PDB entry 5WNU | X-ray diffraction, 3.40 A resolution | chains A and I of the 23 polymer chains in the assembly

[Chain A]
Molecule: 16S Ribosomal RNA rRNA
From: Thermus thermophilus (strain HB8 / ATCC 27634 / DSM 579)
Sequence (1522 nucleotides; row label = number of the first residue in the row; note: 42 numbers in that range are skipped by the numbering (no residue carries them; nothing is unmodelled there); a row labelled like 190A-190L holds insertion residues (190A, then the next letters in order); numbering starts at 0):
     0 UUUGUUGGAGAGUUUGAUCCUGGCUCAGGGUGAACGCUGGCGGCGUGCCU
    50 AAGACAUGCAAGUCGUGCGGG
    73 CCGCGGGGUUUU
    88 ACUCCG
    95 UGGUC
   101 AGCGGCGGACGGGUGAGUAACGCGUGGGU
  129A G
   130 ACCUACCCGGAAGAGGGGGACAACCCGGGGAAACUCGGGCUAAUCCCCCA
   180 UGUGGACCCGC
190A-190L CCCUUGGGGUGU
   191 GUCCAAAGGGCUUU
   216 GCCCGCUUCCGGAUGGGCCCGCGUCCCAUCAGCUAGUUGGUGGGGUAAUG
   266 GCCCACCAAGGCGACGACGGGUAGCCGGUCUGAGAGGAUGGCCGGCCACA
   316 GGGGCACUGAGACACGGGCCCCACUCCUACGGGAGGCAGCAGUUAGGAAU
   366 CUUCCGCAAUGGGCGCAAGCCUGACGGAGCGACGCCGCUUGGAGGAAGAA
   416 GCCCUUCGGGGUGUAAACUCCUGAA
   442 CCCGGGACGAAACCCCCGACGA
   474 GGGGACUGACGGUACCGGG
   494 GUAAUAGCGCCGGCCAACUCCGUGCCAGCAGCCGCGGUAAUACGGAGGGC
   544 GCGAGCGUUACCCGGAUUCACUGGGCGUAAAGGGCGUGUAGGCGGCCUGG
   594 GGCGUCCCAUGUGAAAGACCACGGCUCAACCGUGGGGGAGCGUGGGAUAC
   644 GCUCAGGCUAGACGGUGGGAGAGGGUGGUGGAAUUCCCGGAGUAGCGGUG
   694 AAAUGCGCAGAUACCGGGAGGAACGCCGAUGGCGAAGGCAGCCACCUGGU
   744 CCACCCGUGACGCUGAGGCGCGAAAGCGUGGGGAGCAAACCGGAUUAGAU
   794 ACCCGGGUAGUCCACGCCCUAAACGAUGCGCGCUAGGUCUCUGGGUCU
   848 CCUGGGGGCCGAAGCUAACGCGUUAAGCGCGCCGCCUGGGGAGUACGGCC
   898 GCAAGGCUGAAACUCAAAGGAAUUGACGGGGGCCCGCACAAGCGGUGGAG
   948 CAUGUGGUUUAAUUCGAAGXAACGCGAAGAACCUUACCAGGCCUUGACAU
   998 GCUAGG
 1003A G
  1004 AACCCGGGUGAAAGCCUGGGGUGCCCC
1030A-1030D GCGA
  1031 GGGGAGCCCUAGCACAGGUGCUGCAUGGCCGUCGUCAGCUCGUGCCGUGA
  1081 GGUGUUGGGUUAAGUCCCGCAACGAGCGCAACCCCCGCCGUUAGUUGCCA
  1131 GCGGUUCGGCCGGGCACUCUAACGGGACUGCCCGCGAAA
  1171 GCGGGAGGAAGGAGGGGACGACGUCUGGUCAGCAUGGCCCUUACGGCCUG
  1221 GGCGACACACGUGCUACAAUGCCCACUACAAAGCGAUGCCACCCGGCAAC
  1271 GGGGAGCUAAUCGCAAAAAGGUGGGCCCAGUUCGGAUUGGGGUCUGCAAC
  1321 CCGACCCCAUGAAGCCGGAAUCGCUAGUAAUCGCGGAUCAG
 1361A C
  1362 CAUGCCGCGGUGAAUACGUUCCCGGGCCUUGUACACACXGCCXGUXACGC
  1412 CAUGGGAGCGGGCUCUACCCGAAGUCGCCGGG
  1446 AGCCUACGGG
  1459 CAGGCGCCGAGGGUAGGGCCCGUGACUGGGGCGAAGUCGUAACAAGGUAG
  1509 CUGUACCGGAAGGUGCGGCUGGAUCCACUCCUUUCU
Unresolved in the structure: 0-4, 1534-1538
Modified positions: PSU (pseudouridine-5'-monophosphate) at position 516, 7MG (7N-methyl-8-hydroguanosine-5'-monophosphate) at position 527, M2G (N2-dimethylguanosine-5'-monophosphate) at position 966, 5MC (5-methylcytidine-5'-monophosphate) at position 967, 2MG (2N-methylguanosine-5'-monophosphate) at position 1207, 5MC (5-methylcytidine-5'-monophosphate) at position 1400, 4OC (4n,o2'-methylcytidine-5'-monophosphate) at position 1402, 5MC (5-methylcytidine-5'-monophosphate) at position 1404, 5MC (5-methylcytidine-5'-monophosphate) at position 1407, UR3 (3-methyluridine-5'-monophoshate) at position 1498, MA6 (6N-dimethyladenosine-5'-monophoshate) at position 1518, MA6 (6N-dimethyladenosine-5'-monophoshate) at position 1519, PSU (pseudouridine-5'-monophosphate) at position 1540, PSU (pseudouridine-5'-monophosphate) at position 1541
Construct notes: conflict C1534 (A132811 in 55771382), A1535 (C132812 in 55771382)
Ion coordination: Mg2+ site 1: U5, G6 (shared with 1 residue of chain D); K+ site 1 near U14 (its only coordinating residue here); Mg2+ site 2 near G15 (its only coordinating residue here); Mg2+ site 3 near G21 (its only coordinating residue here); Mg2+ site 4 near G28 (its only coordinating residue here); Mg2+ site 5 near G38 (its only coordinating residue here); Mg2+ site 6 near A53 (its only coordinating residue here); Mg2+ site 7: G61, U62; Mg2+ site 8: G66, C381; Mg2+ site 9: G69, G70, U98; Mg2+ site 10: U83, C1543; Mg2+ site 11: G107, G324; 14 more K+ sites not listed; 73 more Mg2+ sites not listed
Residues lining bound ligands: B6M ((1R,2S,3S,4R,6R)-4,6-diamino-2-{[3-O-(2,6-diamino-2,6-dideoxy-alpha-L-altropyranosyl)-beta-L-arabinofuranosyl]oxy}-3-hydroxycyclohexyl 2-amino-2-deoxy-alpha-D-allopyranoside): G1405, U1406, 5MC_1407, A1408, C1409, G1489, C1490, G1491, A1492, A1493, G1494, U1495
From the paper describing this entry:
  - conformationally variable residues: A1492
  - binding site for the 3-nt RNA strand: A1492

[Chain I]
Name: 30S ribosomal protein S9
From: Thermus thermophilus (strain HB8 / ATCC 27634 / DSM 579)
UniProt: P80374 (RS9_THET8); residue numbers follow UniProt; this construct covers 2-128
Amino-acid sequence (127 residues; row label = number of the first residue in the row):
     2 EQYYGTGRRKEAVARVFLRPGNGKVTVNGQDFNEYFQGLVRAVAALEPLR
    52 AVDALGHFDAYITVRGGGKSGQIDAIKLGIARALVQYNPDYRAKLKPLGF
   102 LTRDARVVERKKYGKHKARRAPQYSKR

[How chain A and chain I interact]
Residue-residue contacts - 109 pairs, chain A then chain I:
  G941(A) - Arg121(I)  base contact
  G942(A) - Gln124(I)  base contact
  U943(A) - Gln124(I)  hydrogen bond to the sugar
  M2G_966(A) - Lys127(I)  sugar contact
  C1116(A) - Val108(I)  sugar contact
  G1117(A) - Arg104(I)  hydrogen bond to the phosphate
  G1117(A) - Ala106(I)  sugar contact
  C1118(A) - Arg9(I)  salt bridge to the phosphate
  C1118(A) - Arg83(I)  hydrogen bond to the phosphate
  C1118(A) - Arg104(I)  salt bridge to the phosphate
  C1119(A) - Arg9(I)  salt bridge to the phosphate
  C1119(A) - Arg83(I)  salt bridge to the phosphate
  G1127(A) - Arg16(I)  hydrogen bond to the sugar
  G1127(A) - Arg66(I)  phosphate contact
  C1128(A) - Arg16(I)  hydrogen bond to the sugar
  C1128(A) - Tyr62(I)  phosphate contact
  C1128(A) - Arg66(I)  salt bridge to the phosphate
  C1129(A) - Tyr62(I)  hydrogen bond to the phosphate
  A1130(A) - Gln3(I)  hydrogen bond to the sugar
  A1130(A) - Phe18(I)  sugar contact
  A1130(A) - Arg20(I)  salt bridge to the phosphate
  G1131(A) - Gln3(I)  hydrogen bond to the phosphate
  C1147(A) - Tyr5(I)  hydrogen bond to the sugar
  C1147(A) - Arg16(I)  hydrogen bond to the base
  U1148(A) - Thr7(I)  phosphate contact
  U1148(A) - Val14(I)  phosphate contact
  U1148(A) - Arg16(I)  hydrogen bond to the base
  C1149(A) - Arg9(I)  salt bridge to the phosphate
  C1149(A) - Val14(I)  phosphate contact
  G1177(A) - Lys97(I)  salt bridge to the phosphate
  G1178(A) - Arg93(I)  salt bridge to the phosphate
  G1178(A) - Lys97(I)  salt bridge to the phosphate
  A1179(A) - Arg93(I)  salt bridge to the phosphate
  A1179(A) - Leu102(I)  sugar contact
  A1179(A) - Arg104(I)  sugar contact
  A1180(A) - Thr103(I)  hydrogen bond to the phosphate
  A1180(A) - Arg104(I)  hydrogen bond to the phosphate
  G1186(A) - Glu110(I)  sugar contact
  G1186(A) - Lys113(I)  hydrogen bond to the phosphate
  G1186(A) - Arg120(I)  salt bridge to the phosphate
  G1187(A) - Arg111(I)  hydrogen bond to the sugar
  G1187(A) - Lys113(I)  salt bridge to the phosphate
  A1188(A) - Tyr114(I)  hydrogen bond to the phosphate
  G1231(A) - Ser126(I)  hydrogen bond to the phosphate
  G1231(A) - Arg128(I)  sugar contact
  U1232(A) - Gln124(I)  sugar contact
  U1232(A) - Tyr125(I)  phosphate contact
  U1232(A) - Ser126(I)  phosphate contact
  G1233(A) - His117(I)  salt bridge to the phosphate
  G1233(A) - Pro123(I)  phosphate contact
  G1233(A) - Gln124(I)  hydrogen bond to the phosphate
  A1248(A) - Tyr36(I)  sugar contact
  A1248(A) - Lys70(I)  hydrogen bond to the sugar
  C1249(A) - Tyr36(I)  hydrogen bond to the sugar
  C1249(A) - Gly68(I)  hydrogen bond to the sugar
  C1249(A) - Gly69(I)  base contact
  C1249(A) - Gln73(I)  hydrogen bond to the sugar
  A1250(A) - Gly67(I)  sugar contact
  A1250(A) - Gly68(I)  sugar contact
  A1251(A) - Glu12(I)  sugar contact
  G1291(A) - Gly39(I)  sugar contact
  C1342(A) - Gln124(I)  sugar contact
  C1342(A) - Tyr125(I)  sugar contact
  G1343(A) - Arg121(I)  sugar contact
  G1343(A) - Ala122(I)  hydrogen bond to the phosphate
  G1343(A) - Tyr125(I)  phosphate contact
  C1344(A) - Arg120(I)  sugar contact
  C1344(A) - Ala122(I)  phosphate contact
  U1345(A) - Arg120(I)  salt bridge to the phosphate
  A1346(A) - Arg120(I)  salt bridge to the phosphate
  G1347(A) - Arg10(I)  hydrogen bond to the base
  G1347(A) - Arg107(I)  hydrogen bond to the base
  G1347(A) - Val108(I)  sugar contact
  G1347(A) - Val109(I)  phosphate contact
  G1347(A) - Glu110(I)  hydrogen bond to the phosphate
  U1348(A) - Glu110(I)  hydrogen bond to the phosphate
  U1348(A) - Lys118(I)  phosphate contact
  U1348(A) - Arg120(I)  phosphate contact
  A1349(A) - Lys118(I)  salt bridge to the phosphate
  A1349(A) - Arg120(I)  phosphate contact
  A1349(A) - Arg121(I)  hydrogen bond to the phosphate
  A1350(A) - Lys118(I)  salt bridge to the phosphate
  A1350(A) - Arg121(I)  salt bridge to the phosphate
  U1351(A) - Lys118(I)  base contact
  C1366(A) - His117(I)  phosphate contact
  C1367(A) - Lys112(I)  salt bridge to the phosphate
  C1367(A) - Tyr114(I)  phosphate contact
  C1367(A) - Gly115(I)  hydrogen bond to the phosphate
  C1367(A) - Lys116(I)  phosphate contact
  G1368(A) - Arg111(I)  salt bridge to the phosphate
  G1368(A) - Lys112(I)  salt bridge to the phosphate
  G1368(A) - Lys113(I)  phosphate contact
  G1368(A) - Tyr114(I)  hydrogen bond to the phosphate
  C1369(A) - Arg111(I)  phosphate contact
  C1369(A) - Lys112(I)  hydrogen bond to the phosphate
  G1370(A) - Glu12(I)  sugar contact
  G1371(A) - Lys11(I)  phosphate contact
  G1371(A) - Gly68(I)  phosphate contact
  G1371(A) - Gly69(I)  hydrogen bond to the phosphate
  G1371(A) - Val109(I)  phosphate contact
  U1372(A) - Lys11(I)  salt bridge to the phosphate
  U1372(A) - Gly69(I)  phosphate contact
  U1372(A) - Lys70(I)  phosphate contact
  U1372(A) - Ser71(I)  hydrogen bond to the phosphate
  U1372(A) - Gly72(I)  hydrogen bond to the phosphate
  G1373(A) - Lys11(I)  hydrogen bond to the base
  G1373(A) - Arg42(I)  salt bridge to the phosphate
  G1373(A) - Ser71(I)  hydrogen bond to the phosphate
  G1373(A) - Val109(I)  base contact
Interface residues without a listed pair, chain A (52 interface residues in all): C970, C1230, G1290
Interface residues without a listed pair, chain I (54 interface residues in all): Gln38, Leu40, Ala119

[Summary]
52 residues of chain A face 54 of chain I across their interface; the contacts include 36 hydrogen bonds and
24 salt bridges. Polar pairs include C1147(A)-Arg16(I), U1148(A)-Arg16(I) and G1347(A)-Arg10(I). Ligands of
chain A: compound B6M. From the paper: a binding site for the 3-nt RNA strand at A1492(A); conformational
variability at A1492(A).
Chain A is 16S Ribosomal RNA rRNA and chain I is 30S ribosomal protein S9, both from Thermus thermophilus
(strain HB8 / ATCC 27634 / DSM 579); the structure, Crystal Structure of 30S ribosomal subunit from Thermus
thermophilus, was determined by X-ray diffraction, deposited together with 5WNP, 5WNQ, 5WNR, 5WNS, 5WNT and
5WNV.
